1PON - chains A and B; structure by solution NMR.

== Chain A ==
Protein: Troponin C
Organism: Gallus gallus
Notes: fragment: site iii and iv
UniProt: P02588 (TPCS_CHICK); residues 2-35 here correspond to UniProt positions 93-126 (UniProt number = residue number + 91)
Sequence (36 residues; each row starts with the number of its first residue):
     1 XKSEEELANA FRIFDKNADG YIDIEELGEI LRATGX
Modified positions: ACE (acetyl group) at position 1; NH2 (amino group) at position 36
Differences from the reference sequence: engineered mutation A10 (Cys101 in P02588), Y21 (Phe112 in P02588)

== Chain B ==
Protein: Troponin C
Organism: Gallus gallus
Notes: fragment: site iii and iv
UniProt: P02588 (TPCS_CHICK); residues 38-71 here correspond to UniProt positions 129-162 (UniProt number = residue number + 91)
Sequence (36 residues; each row starts with the number of its first residue):
    37 XVTEEDIEDL MKDSDKNNDG RIDFDEFLKM MEGVQX
Modified positions: ACE (acetyl group) at position 37; NH2 (amino group) at position 72
UniProt features mapped onto this chain:
  - binding site (Ca(2+)): N54

== Chain A / chain B interface ==
Residue-residue contacts - 14 pairs, chain A then chain B:
  L7(A) with F60(B); F63(B); L64(B)
  A8(A) with F60(B)
  F11(A) with F60(B); F63(B)
  Y21(A) with I58(B)
  I22(A) with R57(B); I58(B); F63(B)
  I24(A) with E44(B); M47(B)
  L27(A) with I43(B)
  G28(A) with I43(B)
Other interface residues (no listed pair), chain A (11 interface residues in all): E4, E25, L31
Other interface residues (no listed pair), chain B (12 interface residues in all): E40, G56, D59, M67

== Summary ==
11 residues of chain A and 12 residues of chain B are in contact. From UniProt: Ca2+-binding residue N54(B) on
chain B.
Chain A is Troponin C and chain B is Troponin C, both from Gallus gallus; the structure, Site III-site IV
troponin C heterodimer, NMR, was determined by solution NMR.
